Entry 6N5D (X-ray diffraction, 3.00 A resolution); this record covers chains C and D of the 3 polymer chains in the assembly.

Chain C:
Protein: antibody heavy chain
Source organism: Mus musculus
Notes: antibody fragment or engineered binder
Chain sequence (235 residues; each row starts with the number of its first residue; numbers below 1 keep their minus sign (Ala-1 is residue -1)):
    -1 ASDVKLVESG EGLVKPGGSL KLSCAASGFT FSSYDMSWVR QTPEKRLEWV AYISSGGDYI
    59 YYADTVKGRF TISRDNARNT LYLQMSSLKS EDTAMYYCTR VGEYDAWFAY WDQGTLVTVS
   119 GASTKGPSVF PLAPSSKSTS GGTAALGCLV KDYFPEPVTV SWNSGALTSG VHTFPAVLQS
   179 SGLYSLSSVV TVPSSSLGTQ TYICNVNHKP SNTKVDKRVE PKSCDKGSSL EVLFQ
Unresolved in the structure: -1 to 1, 224-233
Cystine bridges: Cys22-Cys96, Cys146-Cys202

Chain D:
Protein: antibody light chain
Source organism: Mus musculus
Notes: antibody fragment or engineered binder
Chain sequence (217 residues; numbered -1 to 215; the number before each row is that of its first residue; numbers below 1 keep their minus sign (Ala-1 is residue -1)):
    -1 ASQAVVTQES ALTTSPGETV TLTCRSSTGA VTTSNYANWV QEKPDHLFAG LIGGTKNRAP
    59 GVPARFSGSL IGDKAALTIT GAQTEDEAIY FCALWYSNHW VFGGGTKLTV LGQPKGAPSV
   119 TLFPPSSEEL QANKATLVCL ISDFYPGAVT VAWKADSSPV KAGVETTTPS KQSNNKYAAS
   179 SYLSLTPEQW KSHRSYSCQV THEGSTVEKT VAPTECS
Unresolved in the structure: -1 to 0, 213-215
Cystine bridges: Cys22-Cys90, Cys137-Cys196

Chain C / chain D interface:
Residue-residue contacts - 62 pairs, chain C then chain D:
  Gln39(C) - Glu40(D)
  Gln39(C) - His44(D)
  Gln39(C) - Phe46(D)
  Lys43(C) - Gly102(D)
  Leu45(C) - Phe89(D)  hydrophobic
  Leu45(C) - Phe100(D)
  Glu46(C) - Phe100(D)
  Trp47(C) - Trp98(D)
  Trp47(C) - Phe100(D)
  Tyr59(C) - Asn96(D)  hydrogen bond
  Tyr95(C) - His44(D)
  Tyr95(C) - Phe46(D)
  Trp105(C) - Tyr34(D)
  Trp105(C) - Asn36(D)
  Trp105(C) - Gly52(D)
  Trp105(C) - Trp98(D)
  Phe106(C) - Asn36(D)
  Phe106(C) - Gly48(D)  hydrogen bond (backbone-backbone)
  Phe106(C) - Trp98(D)  hydrophobic
  Phe106(C) - Phe100(D)  hydrophobic
  Ala107(C) - Phe46(D)
  Ala107(C) - Ala47(D)
  Ala107(C) - Gly48(D)  hydrogen bond (backbone-backbone)
  Trp109(C) - Phe46(D)
  Asp110(C) - His44(D)
  Gln111(C) - Asp43(D)
  Gln111(C) - Leu45(D)
  Val127(C) - Glu126(D)
  Phe128(C) - Ser124(D)
  Phe128(C) - Glu126(D)
  Phe128(C) - Glu127(D)
  Phe128(C) - Lys132(D)
  Pro129(C) - Ser124(D)
  Pro129(C) - Glu126(D)
  Ala131(C) - Phe121(D)
  Ala143(C) - Phe121(D)
  Lys149(C) - Glu127(D)  salt bridge
  Lys149(C) - Lys132(D)
  Lys149(C) - Thr134(D)  hydrogen bond
  Phe172(C) - Leu138(D)  hydrophobic
  Phe172(C) - Ile139(D)
  Phe172(C) - Ser140(D)
  Phe172(C) - Ala177(D)
  Pro173(C) - Ser168(D)
  Pro173(C) - Ser178(D)
  Pro173(C) - Tyr180(D)
  Ala174(C) - Thr165(D)
  Val175(C) - Glu163(D)
  Val175(C) - Thr165(D)
  Val175(C) - Tyr180(D)  hydrophobic
  Leu176(C) - Glu163(D)
  Gln177(C) - Glu163(D)
  Gln177(C) - Ser182(D)
  Ser183(C) - Tyr180(D)
  Ser185(C) - Val136(D)
  Ser185(C) - Tyr180(D)
  Val187(C) - Phe121(D)  hydrophobic
  Val187(C) - Leu138(D)  hydrophobic
  Lys215(C) - Glu126(D)  salt bridge
  Lys220(C) - Ser125(D)
  Asp223(C) - Pro211(D)
  Asp223(C) - Thr212(D)
Interface residues without a listed pair, chain C (42 interface residues in all): Val37, Asp62, Glu101, Ser126, Leu130, Leu144, Gly145, Leu147, Asp150, Ser178, Leu184
Interface residues without a listed pair, chain D (43 interface residues in all): Val38, Gly51, His97, Thr119, Ala130, Gly161, Thr164, Ala176

Overview:
42 residues of chain C face 43 of chain D across their interface, with 4 hydrogen bonds and 2 salt bridges.
Polar pairs include Lys149(C)-Glu127(D), Lys215(C)-Glu126(D) and Tyr59(C)-Asn96(D).
Here chain C is antibody heavy chain and chain D is antibody light chain, both from Mus musculus. Entry 6N5D
(Broadly protective antibodies directed to a subdominant influenza hemagglutinin epitope) was determined by
X-ray diffraction, deposited together with 6N5E.
